Entry 7EZV (electron microscopy, 3.30 A resolution); this record covers chains A and L of the 5 polymer chains in the assembly.

# Chain A
Protein: Spike glycoprotein
Organism: Severe acute respiratory syndrome coronavirus 2
UniProtKB: P0DTC2 (SPIKE_SARS2); aligned to UniProt positions 1-1205 over residues 4-1208 (the alignment contains insertions or deletions, so no single offset holds)
Amino-acid sequence (1285 residues; each row starts with the number of its first residue):
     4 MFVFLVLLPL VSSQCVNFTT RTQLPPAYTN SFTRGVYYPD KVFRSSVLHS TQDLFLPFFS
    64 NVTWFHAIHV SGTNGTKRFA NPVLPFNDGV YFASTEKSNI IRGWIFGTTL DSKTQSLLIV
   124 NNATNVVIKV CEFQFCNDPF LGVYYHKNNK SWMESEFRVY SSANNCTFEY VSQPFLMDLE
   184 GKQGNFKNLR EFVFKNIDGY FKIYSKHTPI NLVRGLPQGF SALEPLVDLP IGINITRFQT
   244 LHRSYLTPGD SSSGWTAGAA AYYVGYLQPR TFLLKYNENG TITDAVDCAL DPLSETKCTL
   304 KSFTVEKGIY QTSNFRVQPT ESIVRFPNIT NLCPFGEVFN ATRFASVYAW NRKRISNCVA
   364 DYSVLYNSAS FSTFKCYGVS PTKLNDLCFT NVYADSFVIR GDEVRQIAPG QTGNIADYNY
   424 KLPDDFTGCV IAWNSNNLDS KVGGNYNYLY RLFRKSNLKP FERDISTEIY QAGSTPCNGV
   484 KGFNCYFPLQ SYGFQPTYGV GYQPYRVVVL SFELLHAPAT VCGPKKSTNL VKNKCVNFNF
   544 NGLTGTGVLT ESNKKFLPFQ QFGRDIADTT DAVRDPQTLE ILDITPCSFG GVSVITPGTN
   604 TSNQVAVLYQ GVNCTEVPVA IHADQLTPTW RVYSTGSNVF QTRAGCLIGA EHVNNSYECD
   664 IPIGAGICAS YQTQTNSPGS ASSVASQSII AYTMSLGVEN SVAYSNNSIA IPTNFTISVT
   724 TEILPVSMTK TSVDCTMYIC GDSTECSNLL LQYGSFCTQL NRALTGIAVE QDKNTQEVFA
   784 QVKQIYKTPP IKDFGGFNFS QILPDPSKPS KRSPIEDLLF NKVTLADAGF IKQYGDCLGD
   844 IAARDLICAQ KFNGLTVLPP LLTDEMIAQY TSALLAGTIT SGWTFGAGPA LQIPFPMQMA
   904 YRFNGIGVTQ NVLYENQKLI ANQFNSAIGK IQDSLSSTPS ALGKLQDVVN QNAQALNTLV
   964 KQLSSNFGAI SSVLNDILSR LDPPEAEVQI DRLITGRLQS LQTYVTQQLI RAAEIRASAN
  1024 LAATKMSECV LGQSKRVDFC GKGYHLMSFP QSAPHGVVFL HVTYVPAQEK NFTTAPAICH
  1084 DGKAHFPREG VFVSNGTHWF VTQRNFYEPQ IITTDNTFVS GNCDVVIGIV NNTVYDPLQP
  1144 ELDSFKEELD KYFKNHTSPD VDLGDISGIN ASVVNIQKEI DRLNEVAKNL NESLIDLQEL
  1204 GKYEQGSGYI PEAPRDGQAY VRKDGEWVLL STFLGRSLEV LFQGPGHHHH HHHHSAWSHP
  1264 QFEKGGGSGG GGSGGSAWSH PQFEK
Unresolved in the structure: 4-333, 517-1288
Differences from the reference sequence: conflict Phe21 (Leu18 in P0DTC2), Ala83 (Asp80 in P0DTC2), Gly218 (Asp215 in P0DTC2), Asn417 (Lys in P0DTC2), Lys484 (Glu in P0DTC2), Tyr501 (Asn in P0DTC2), Gly614 (Asp in P0DTC2), Gly682 (Arg in P0DTC2), Ser683 (Arg in P0DTC2), Ser685 (Arg in P0DTC2), Val701 (Ala in P0DTC2), Pro817 (Phe in P0DTC2), Pro892 (Ala in P0DTC2), Pro899 (Ala in P0DTC2), Pro942 (Ala in P0DTC2), Pro986 (Lys in P0DTC2), Pro987 (Val in P0DTC2); expression tag (1209-1288)
Curated features (UniProtKB/Swiss-Prot):
  - glycosylation (N-linked (GlcNAc...) asparagine): Asn20 (complex), Asn64 (hybrid), Asn77 (complex), Asn125 (hybrid), Asn152 (complex), Asn168 (complex), Asn237 (high mannose), Asn334 (complex), Asn606 (hybrid)
Disulfide bonds: Cys336-Cys361, Cys379-Cys432, Cys480-Cys488

# Chain L
Protein: 812L
Organism: Homo sapiens
Amino-acid sequence (233 residues; each row starts with the number of its first residue; numbers below 1 keep their minus sign (Met-18 is residue -18)):
   -18 MGWSCIILFL VATATGVHSD IEITQSPSSL SASVGDRVTI SCRASQDIRT YVAWYQQRPG
    42 KVPRLLIYAA STLQSGVPSR FSGRGSGTDF TLTISSLQPE DVATYYCQQY NSAPLTFGGG
   102 AKVEIKRTVA APSVFIFPPS DEQLKSGTAS VVCLLNNFYP REAKVQWKVD NALQSGNSQE
   162 SVTEQDSKDS TYSLSSTLTL SKADYEKHKV YACEVTHQGL SSPVTKSFNR GEC
Unresolved in the structure: -18 to 0, 107-214
Disulfide bonds: Cys23-Cys88

# Chain A / chain L interface
Contacting residue pairs (8; chain A residue first):
  Val445(A) - Leu96(L)  hydrophobic
  Gly446(A) - Ala94(L)
  Gln498(A) - Ser93(L)
  Thr500(A) - Arg30(L)  hydrogen bond (backbone-side chain)
  Thr500(A) - Tyr32(L)
  Thr500(A) - Tyr91(L)
  Thr500(A) - Asn92(L)
  Thr500(A) - Ser93(L)

# Overview
Chain A and chain L form an interface of 4 and 7 residues respectively, with 1 hydrogen bond. The
hydrogen-bonded pair is Thr500(A)-Arg30(L).
Chain A is Spike glycoprotein (Severe acute respiratory syndrome coronavirus 2) and chain L is 812L (Homo
sapiens); the structure, local CryoEM structure of the SARS-CoV-2 S6PV2 in complex with BD-812 Fab and BD-836
Fab, was determined by electron microscopy, deposited together with 7EY0 and 7EYA.
